Entry 5CG8 (X-ray diffraction, 2.70 A resolution); this record covers chains A and B of the 3 polymer chains in the assembly.

[Chain A]
Protein: Tet-like dioxygenase
Source organism: Naegleria gruberi
UniProtKB: D2W6T1 (D2W6T1_NAEGR); numbering as in UniProt (aligned over 57-321)
Sequence (267 residues; each row starts with the number of its first residue):
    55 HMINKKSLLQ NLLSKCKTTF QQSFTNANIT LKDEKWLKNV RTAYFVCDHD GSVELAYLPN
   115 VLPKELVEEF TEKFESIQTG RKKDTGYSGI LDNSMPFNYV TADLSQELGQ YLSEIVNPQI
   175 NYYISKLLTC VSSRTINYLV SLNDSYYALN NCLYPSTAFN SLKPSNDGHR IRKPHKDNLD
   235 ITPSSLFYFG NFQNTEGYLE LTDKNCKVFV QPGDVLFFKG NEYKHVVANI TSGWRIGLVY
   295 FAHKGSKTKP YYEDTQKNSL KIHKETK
Not modelled in the structure: 55
Differences from the reference sequence: expression tag (55-56)
Curated features (UniProtKB/Swiss-Prot):
  - binding site (2-oxoglutarate): Asn214, Arg224, Tyr242, Arg289
  - binding site (Fe cation): His229, Asp231, His279
  - binding site (substrate): Gln310
  - site: Ser148 (Interaction with DNA)
  - mutagenesis: Asn147 (N147D: Reduced enzyme activity with DNA containing 5-methylcytosine), Ala212 (A212F/I/L: Strongly reduced enzyme activity; A212G: No effect on enzyme activity; A212V: Decreases enzyme activity with DNA containing 5-hydroxymethylcytosine), Asp234 (D234A: Nearly abolishes enzyme activity with DNA containing 5-methylcytosine; D234N: Strongly reduced enzyme activity with DNA containing 5-methylcytosine), His297 (H297N: Strongly reduced enzyme activity with DNA containing 5-methylcytosine; H297Q: Reduced enzyme activity with DNA containing 5-methylcytosine), Gln310 (Q310A: Reduced enzyme activity with DNA containing 5-methylcytosine)
Metal / ion sites: Mn2+: His229, Asp231, His279 (together with 2-oxoglutaric acid)
Small-molecule neighbours: 2-oxoglutaric acid (AKG): Asn214, Arg224, Ile225, His229, Asp231, Leu240, Tyr242, Leu253, His279, Val281, Arg289, Val293
Reported in the primary citation:
  - binding site for the 14-nt DNA strand: Ala212, Val293 (proposed by the authors, not directly observed)
  - binding site for the 14-nt DNA strand: Phe295
  - mutagenesis - A212G, V293A: unchanged catalytic activity on 5mC
  - mutagenesis - A212V: decreased catalytic activity on 5mC
  - mutagenesis - A212G, A212N, A212V, V293A: decreased catalytic activity on 5hmC
  - mutagenesis - A212F, A212I, A212L: abolished catalytic activity
  - mutagenesis - A212N, A212V: abolished catalytic activity on 5fC
  - mutagenesis - V293L: abolished catalytic activity on 5mC
  - mutagenesis - A212G, V293A: decreased catalytic activity on 5fC
  - mutagenesis - D234N (2-fold): increased catalytic activity on thymine (citing earlier work)
  - mutagenesis - D234N (2-fold): decreased catalytic activity on 5mC (citing earlier work)

[Chain B]
Molecule: 14-nt DNA strand
Sequence (14 nucleotides; row label = number of the first residue in the row):
     1 AGAATTCCGT TCCA

[Chain A / chain B interface]
Contacting residue pairs (12; chain A residue first):
  Ser148(A) - DG9(B)  hydrogen bond to the base
  Ser148(A) - DT10(B)  sugar contact
  Met149(A) - DC8(B)  base contact
  Met149(A) - DG9(B)  sugar contact
  Met149(A) - DT10(B)  sugar contact
  Pro150(A) - DG9(B)  phosphate contact
  Pro150(A) - DT10(B)  phosphate contact
  Asn232(A) - DC12(B)  sugar contact
  Leu233(A) - DT11(B)  sugar contact
  Lys303(A) - DT10(B)  phosphate contact
  Lys303(A) - DT11(B)  salt bridge to the phosphate
  Lys318(A) - DG9(B)  salt bridge to the phosphate
Interface residues without a listed pair, chain A (8 interface residues in all): Leu314
Interface residues without a listed pair, chain B (6 interface residues in all): DC13

[In short]
Chain A and chain B form an interface of 8 and 6 residues respectively; the contacts include 1 hydrogen bond
and 2 salt bridges. Polar pairs include Ser148(A)-DG9(B), Lys303(A)-DT11(B) and Lys318(A)-DG9(B). From the
paper: a binding site for the 14-nt DNA strand at Ala212(A), Val293(A) and Phe295(A); A212G, A212N and A212V
of chain A, among others, reduce catalytic activity on 5hmC; 9 substitutions were tested in all.
Chain A is Tet-like dioxygenase (Naegleria gruberi) and chain B is a 14-nt DNA strand; the structure, NgTET1
in complex with 5hmC DNA, was determined by X-ray diffraction, deposited together with 5CG9.
